Entry 8AK2 (X-ray diffraction, 1.75 A resolution); this record covers chain A.

== Chain A ==
Name: Obscurin
From: Drosophila melanogaster
Notes: EC 2.7.11.1
UniProtKB: A8DYP0 (OBSCN_DROME); numbering as in UniProt (aligned over 3186-3480)
Chain sequence (297 residues; row label = number of the first residue in the row; note: 3185 numbers in that range are skipped by the numbering (no residue carries them; nothing is unmodelled there); numbers below 1 keep their minus sign (Gly-1 is residue -1)):
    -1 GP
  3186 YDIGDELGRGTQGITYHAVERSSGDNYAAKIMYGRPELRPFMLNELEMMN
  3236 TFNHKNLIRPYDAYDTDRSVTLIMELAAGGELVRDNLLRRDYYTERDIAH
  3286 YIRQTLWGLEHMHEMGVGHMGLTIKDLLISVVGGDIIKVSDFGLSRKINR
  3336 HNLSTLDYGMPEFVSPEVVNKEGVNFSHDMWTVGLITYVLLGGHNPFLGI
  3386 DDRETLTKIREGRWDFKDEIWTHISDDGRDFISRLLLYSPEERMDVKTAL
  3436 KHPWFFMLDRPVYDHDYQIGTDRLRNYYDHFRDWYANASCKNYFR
Disordered / not traced: 3473-3480
Differences from the reference sequence: expression tag (-1 to 0)
UniProt features mapped onto this chain:
  - binding site (ATP): Gly3198, Lys3215, Glu3260, Ala3262, Glu3266, Lys3310, Asp3326
Reported in the primary citation:
  - contacts within the chain: Lys3215-Glu3230, His3298-Asp3364

== Summary ==
UniProt lists 7 ATP-binding residues. From the paper: contacts within the chain involving Lys3215, Glu3230 and
His3298 among others.
Chain A is Obscurin (Drosophila melanogaster); the structure, Drosophila melanogaster UNC89 Protein Kinase
Domain 1 (apo), was determined by X-ray diffraction (same publication as 8AK3).
